Entry 9ERR (X-ray diffraction, 1.40 A resolution); this record covers chains S and L of the 4 polymer chains in the assembly.

Chain S:
Name: Hydrogenase-2 small chain
Source organism: Escherichia coli
Notes: EC 1.12.99.6
Reference sequence: P69741 (MBHT_ECOLI); residues 2-293 here correspond to UniProt positions 39-330 (UniProt number = residue number + 37)
Chain sequence (298 residues; numbered 2 to 299; the number before each row is that of its first residue):
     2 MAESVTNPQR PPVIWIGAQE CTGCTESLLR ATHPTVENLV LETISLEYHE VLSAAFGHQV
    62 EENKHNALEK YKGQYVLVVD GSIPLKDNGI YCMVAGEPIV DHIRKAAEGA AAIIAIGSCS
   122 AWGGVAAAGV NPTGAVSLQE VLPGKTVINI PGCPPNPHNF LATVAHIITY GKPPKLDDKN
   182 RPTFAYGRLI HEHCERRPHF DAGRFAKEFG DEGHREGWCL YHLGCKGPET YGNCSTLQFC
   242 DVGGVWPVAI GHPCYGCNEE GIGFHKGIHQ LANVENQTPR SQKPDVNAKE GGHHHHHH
Disordered / not traced: 2-7, 277-299
Sequence notes: expression tag (294-299)
Metal / ion sites: 4Fe-4S cluster Fe site 1: Cys-22, Cys-25, Cys-120, Cys-154; 4Fe-4S cluster Fe site 2: His-192, Cys-195, Cys-220, Cys-226; 3Fe-4S cluster Fe: Cys-235, Cys-255, Cys-258
Residues lining bound ligands:
  - 3Fe-4S cluster (F3S): Ile-191, Thr-231, Cys-235, Phe-240, Trp-247, Pro-248, Cys-255, Tyr-256, Gly-257, Cys-258, Asn-259
  - 4Fe-4S cluster (SF4), molecule 1: Glu-21, Cys-22, Gly-24, Cys-25, Gly-82, Gly-118, Ser-119, Cys-120, Val-126, Gly-153, Cys-154, Pro-155
  - 4Fe-4S cluster (SF4), molecule 2: Ile-191, His-192, Cys-195, Arg-197, Arg-198, Phe-201, Cys-220, Leu-221, Tyr-222, Cys-226, Gly-228, Pro-229, Val-249
UniProt features mapped onto this chain:
  - binding site ([4Fe-4S] cluster): Cys-22, Cys-25, Cys-120, Cys-154, His-192, Cys-195, Cys-220, Cys-226
  - binding site ([3Fe-4S] cluster): Cys-235, Cys-255, Cys-258

Chain L:
Name: Hydrogenase-2 large chain
Source organism: Escherichia coli
Notes: EC 1.12.99.6
Reference sequence: P0ACE0 (MBHM_ECOLI); residue numbers follow UniProt; this construct covers 1-567
Chain sequence (567 residues; row label = number of the first residue in the row):
     1 MSQRITIDPV TRIEGHLRID CEIENGVVSK AWASGTMWRG MEEIVKNRDP RDAWMIVQRI
    61 CGVCTTTHAL SSVRAAESAL NIDVPVNAQY IRNIILAAHT THDHIVHFYQ LSALDWVDIT
   121 SALQADPTKA SEMLKGVSTW HLNSPEEFTK VQNKIKDLVA SGQLGIFANG YWGHPAMKLP
   181 PEVNLIAVAH YLQALECQRD ANRVVALLGG KTPHIQNLAV GGVANPINLD GLGVLNLERL
   241 MYIKSFIDKL SDFVEQVYKV DTAVIAAFYP EWLTRGKGAV NYLSVPEFPT DSKNGSFLFP
   301 GGYIENADLS SYRPITSHSD EYLIKGIQES AKHSWYKDEA PQAPWEGTTI PAYDGWSDDG
   361 KYSWVKSPTF YGKTVEVGPL ANMLVKLAAG RESTQNKLNE IVAIYQKLTG NTLEVAQLHS
   421 TLGRIIGRTV HCCELQDILQ NQYSALITNI GKGDHTTFVK PNIPATGEFK GVGFLEAPRG
   481 MLSHWMVIKD GIISNYQAVV PSTWNSGPRN FNDDVGPYEQ SLVGTPVADP NKPLEVVRTI
   541 HSFDPCMACA VHVVDADGNE VVSVKVL
Disordered / not traced: 1, 553-567
Metal / ion sites: Mg2+ site 1: Glu-42, Ala-498; Ni2+: Cys-61, Cys-64, Cys-546, Cys-549; carbonmonoxide-(dicyano) iron Fe: Cys-64, Cys-549; Mg2+ site 2 near Asp-230 (its only coordinating residue here)
Residues lining bound ligands:
  - carbon monoxide: Glu-14, Cys-61, Val-63, Cys-64, Arg-479, Cys-546, Cys-549
  - carbonmonoxide-(dicyano) iron (FCO): Cys-64, Thr-67, His-68, Ala-477, Pro-478, Arg-479, Leu-482, Val-500, Pro-501, Ser-502, Cys-546, Cys-549
UniProt features mapped onto this chain:
  - binding site (Ni(2+)): Cys-61, Cys-64, Cys-546, Cys-549
  - site: His-552, Val-553 (Cleavage)

How chain S and chain L interact:
Contacting residue pairs (182):
  Asn-8(S) / Asp-157(L)  hydrogen bond (side chain-backbone)
  Asn-8(S) / Ala-160(L)
  Asn-8(S) / Ser-161(L)
  Gln-10(S) / Ser-161(L)  hydrogen bond (side chain-backbone)
  Gln-10(S) / Gln-163(L)
  Arg-11(S) / Leu-158(L)
  Arg-11(S) / Ser-161(L)  hydrogen bond
  Arg-11(S) / Gln-163(L)  hydrogen bond (backbone-side chain)
  Gly-18(S) / His-16(L)  hydrogen bond (backbone-side chain)
  Ala-19(S) / His-16(L)  hydrogen bond (backbone-side chain)
  Gln-20(S) / Met-37(L)
  Gln-20(S) / Trp-38(L)  hydrogen bond (side chain-backbone)
  Gln-20(S) / Arg-39(L)
  Glu-21(S) / Glu-14(L)
  Glu-21(S) / His-16(L)  salt bridge
  Glu-21(S) / Met-37(L)
  Cys-22(S) / Glu-14(L)
  Cys-22(S) / Arg-39(L)
  Cys-22(S) / Arg-59(L)
  Cys-22(S) / Ile-60(L)
  Cys-22(S) / Cys-61(L)
  Cys-22(S) / Gly-62(L)  hydrogen bond (backbone-backbone)
  Cys-22(S) / Val-63(L)
  Cys-22(S) / His-214(L)  hydrogen bond
  Thr-23(S) / Glu-14(L)  hydrogen bond
  Thr-23(S) / Val-63(L)
  Gly-24(S) / Gly-62(L)
  Gly-24(S) / Pro-213(L)
  Glu-27(S) / Gly-62(L)
  Glu-27(S) / Val-63(L)
  Glu-27(S) / His-102(L)  salt bridge
  Glu-27(S) / Pro-213(L)
  Ser-28(S) / Pro-213(L)
  Leu-30(S) / Val-106(L)  hydrophobic
  Leu-30(S) / Gln-198(L)  hydrogen bond (backbone-side chain)
  Leu-30(S) / Arg-199(L)
  Arg-31(S) / His-102(L)
  Arg-31(S) / Asn-202(L)
  Arg-31(S) / Thr-212(L)  hydrogen bond
  Arg-31(S) / Pro-213(L)
  Ala-32(S) / Arg-199(L)
  Thr-33(S) / Arg-203(L)
  Thr-36(S) / Arg-199(L)
  Val-37(S) / Leu-195(L)  hydrophobic
  Glu-38(S) / Leu-192(L)
  Glu-38(S) / Leu-195(L)
  Glu-38(S) / Arg-199(L)  salt bridge
  Leu-42(S) / Leu-158(L)  hydrophobic
  Ser-46(S) / Gln-163(L)
  Leu-47(S) / Gly-165(L)
  Leu-47(S) / Ile-166(L)  hydrogen bond (backbone-backbone)
  Glu-51(S) / Pro-9(L)
  Glu-51(S) / Thr-11(L)
  Glu-51(S) / Arg-12(L)  hydrogen bond (backbone-backbone)
  Val-52(S) / Arg-12(L)
  Val-52(S) / Leu-111(L)
  Leu-53(S) / Arg-12(L)
  Leu-53(S) / Ile-166(L)
  Ser-54(S) / Thr-11(L)  hydrogen bond (backbone-side chain)
  Ser-54(S) / Arg-12(L)  hydrogen bond (backbone-side chain)
  Ser-54(S) / Ile-166(L)
  Ala-55(S) / Arg-12(L)  hydrogen bond (backbone-side chain)
  Ala-55(S) / Leu-114(L)  hydrophobic
  Ala-55(S) / Ile-166(L)  hydrogen bond (backbone-backbone)
  Ala-55(S) / Gly-170(L)
  Ala-55(S) / Tyr-171(L)
  Ala-56(S) / Thr-11(L)  hydrogen bond (backbone-side chain)
  Ala-56(S) / Ala-168(L)
  Ala-56(S) / Asn-169(L)
  Ala-56(S) / Tyr-171(L)
  Phe-57(S) / Ile-7(L)  hydrophobic
  Phe-57(S) / Pro-9(L)
  Phe-57(S) / Thr-11(L)
  Phe-57(S) / Tyr-171(L)  hydrogen bond (backbone-side chain)
  Phe-57(S) / Pro-533(L)
  Phe-57(S) / Leu-534(L)
  Phe-57(S) / Val-537(L)  hydrophobic
  Gly-58(S) / Asp-8(L)
  Gly-58(S) / Pro-9(L)  hydrogen bond (backbone-backbone)
  His-59(S) / Thr-6(L)  hydrogen bond (side chain-backbone)
  Gln-60(S) / Asn-169(L)  hydrogen bond (backbone-side chain)
  Gln-60(S) / Tyr-171(L)  hydrogen bond
  Gln-60(S) / Asn-531(L)  hydrogen bond (side chain-backbone)
  Gln-60(S) / Lys-532(L)
  Val-61(S) / Pro-9(L)  hydrophobic
  Val-61(S) / Thr-11(L)
  Glu-62(S) / Pro-9(L)
  Glu-63(S) / Asn-169(L)
  Asn-64(S) / Ala-168(L)  hydrogen bond (side chain-backbone)
  Asn-64(S) / Asn-169(L)  hydrogen bond
  Lys-71(S) / Gly-162(L)
  Tyr-72(S) / Gln-163(L)  hydrogen bond
  Ile-91(S) / Tyr-353(L)  hydrophobic
  Tyr-92(S) / Thr-36(L)
  Tyr-92(S) / Met-37(L)
  Tyr-92(S) / Trp-38(L)  hydrogen bond (backbone-backbone)
  Tyr-92(S) / Trp-364(L)  hydrophobic
  Cys-93(S) / His-16(L)
  Cys-93(S) / Thr-36(L)
  Cys-93(S) / Met-37(L)  hydrophobic
  Met-94(S) / Thr-36(L)  hydrogen bond (backbone-side chain)
  Val-95(S) / Asp-8(L)
  Val-95(S) / His-16(L)
  Ala-96(S) / Asp-8(L)  hydrogen bond (backbone-side chain)
  Gly-97(S) / Asp-8(L)
  Val-126(S) / Ile-44(L)
  Val-126(S) / Ile-56(L)  hydrophobic
  Val-126(S) / Arg-59(L)
  Ala-127(S) / Ile-44(L)
  Ala-129(S) / Ile-44(L)
  Ala-129(S) / Arg-48(L)
  Gly-130(S) / Arg-48(L)
  Val-131(S) / Glu-43(L)
  Pro-133(S) / Trp-38(L)  hydrophobic
  Pro-133(S) / Arg-39(L)
  Pro-133(S) / Gly-40(L)
  Pro-133(S) / Ile-44(L)
  Thr-134(S) / Trp-38(L)
  Thr-134(S) / Arg-39(L)
  Cys-154(S) / Arg-59(L)  hydrogen bond (backbone-side chain)
  Cys-154(S) / Lys-211(L)
  Cys-154(S) / His-214(L)
  Pro-155(S) / Pro-213(L)
  Arg-197(S) / Gly-233(L)  hydrogen bond (side chain-backbone)
  Glu-209(S) / Phe-458(L)
  Glu-209(S) / Lys-460(L)  salt bridge
  Phe-210(S) / Ala-219(L)  hydrophobic
  Phe-210(S) / Val-223(L)
  Phe-210(S) / Ala-224(L)  hydrophobic
  Phe-210(S) / Phe-458(L)
  Gly-211(S) / Thr-457(L)
  His-215(S) / Ala-224(L)  hydrogen bond (side chain-backbone)
  His-215(S) / Pro-226(L)
  His-215(S) / Val-234(L)
  Arg-216(S) / Pro-226(L)
  Arg-216(S) / Ile-227(L)  hydrogen bond (side chain-backbone)
  Arg-216(S) / Asn-228(L)  hydrogen bond (backbone-side chain)
  Arg-216(S) / Val-234(L)
  Arg-216(S) / His-455(L)  hydrogen bond
  Glu-217(S) / Asn-228(L)  hydrogen bond
  Glu-217(S) / Leu-232(L)
  Gly-218(S) / Val-234(L)
  Phe-240(S) / Lys-211(L)
  Cys-241(S) / Ala-206(L)  hydrophobic
  Cys-241(S) / Thr-212(L)
  Val-243(S) / Arg-203(L)
  Val-243(S) / Tyr-242(L)  hydrogen bond (backbone-side chain)
  Gly-244(S) / Arg-239(L)  hydrogen bond (backbone-side chain)
  Val-246(S) / Ala-206(L)
  Val-246(S) / Leu-207(L)  hydrophobic
  Val-246(S) / Gly-210(L)
  Val-246(S) / Lys-211(L)
  Trp-247(S) / Gly-210(L)
  Pro-248(S) / Gly-210(L)
  Pro-248(S) / Lys-211(L)
  Pro-248(S) / Gln-216(L)
  Ala-250(S) / Gly-233(L)
  Ile-251(S) / Leu-207(L)
  Ile-251(S) / Leu-208(L)
  Ile-251(S) / Gly-210(L)
  Ile-251(S) / Asn-217(L)
  Ile-251(S) / Ala-224(L)
  Ile-251(S) / Asn-225(L)
  Ile-251(S) / Pro-226(L)
  Gly-252(S) / Ala-224(L)
  His-253(S) / Trp-54(L)
  His-253(S) / Gln-216(L)
  His-253(S) / Leu-218(L)
  His-253(S) / Ala-224(L)
  Pro-254(S) / Gln-216(L)  hydrogen bond (backbone-side chain)
  Tyr-256(S) / Met-55(L)  hydrophobic
  Tyr-256(S) / Ile-56(L)
  Tyr-256(S) / Gln-216(L)
  Phe-265(S) / Arg-48(L)  hydrogen bond (backbone-side chain)
  Phe-265(S) / Met-55(L)
  Phe-265(S) / Arg-59(L)
  Gly-268(S) / Asp-52(L)
  Ile-269(S) / Arg-51(L)
  Ile-269(S) / Asp-52(L)  hydrogen bond (backbone-side chain)
  Ile-269(S) / Trp-54(L)
  Ile-269(S) / Met-55(L)  hydrophobic
  His-270(S) / Arg-51(L)
Interface residues without a listed pair, chain S (85 interface residues in all): Pro-9, Glu-48, Tyr-49, Gly-245, Cys-255, His-266
Interface residues without a listed pair, chain L (95 interface residues in all): Ile-13, Gly-15, Met-41, Thr-65, Gln-110, Lys-154, Phe-167, Trp-172, Gly-209, Gly-231, Phe-246, Pro-351, Ala-548

In short:
85 residues of chain S face 95 of chain L across their interface; the contacts include 43 hydrogen bonds and 4
salt bridges. Polar contacts include Glu-21(S)/His-16(L), Glu-27(S)/His-102(L) and Glu-38(S)/Arg-199(L). Chain
S binds 4Fe-4S cluster and 3Fe-4S cluster.
Here chain S is Hydrogenase-2 small chain and chain L is Hydrogenase-2 large chain, both from Escherichia
coli. Entry 9ERR (Hydrogenase-2 Ni-SCO state) was determined by X-ray diffraction.
